7KXK - chains B and I of the 9 polymer chains in the assembly; structure by electron microscopy, 5.00 A resolution (low resolution: residue-level contacts below are approximate; hydrogen-bond / salt-bridge calls are withheld).

Chain B:
Name: Spike glycoprotein
From: Severe acute respiratory syndrome coronavirus 2
Reference sequence: P0DTC2 (SPIKE_SARS2); numbering as in UniProt (aligned over 1-1211)
Chain sequence (1274 residues; row label = number of the first residue in the row):
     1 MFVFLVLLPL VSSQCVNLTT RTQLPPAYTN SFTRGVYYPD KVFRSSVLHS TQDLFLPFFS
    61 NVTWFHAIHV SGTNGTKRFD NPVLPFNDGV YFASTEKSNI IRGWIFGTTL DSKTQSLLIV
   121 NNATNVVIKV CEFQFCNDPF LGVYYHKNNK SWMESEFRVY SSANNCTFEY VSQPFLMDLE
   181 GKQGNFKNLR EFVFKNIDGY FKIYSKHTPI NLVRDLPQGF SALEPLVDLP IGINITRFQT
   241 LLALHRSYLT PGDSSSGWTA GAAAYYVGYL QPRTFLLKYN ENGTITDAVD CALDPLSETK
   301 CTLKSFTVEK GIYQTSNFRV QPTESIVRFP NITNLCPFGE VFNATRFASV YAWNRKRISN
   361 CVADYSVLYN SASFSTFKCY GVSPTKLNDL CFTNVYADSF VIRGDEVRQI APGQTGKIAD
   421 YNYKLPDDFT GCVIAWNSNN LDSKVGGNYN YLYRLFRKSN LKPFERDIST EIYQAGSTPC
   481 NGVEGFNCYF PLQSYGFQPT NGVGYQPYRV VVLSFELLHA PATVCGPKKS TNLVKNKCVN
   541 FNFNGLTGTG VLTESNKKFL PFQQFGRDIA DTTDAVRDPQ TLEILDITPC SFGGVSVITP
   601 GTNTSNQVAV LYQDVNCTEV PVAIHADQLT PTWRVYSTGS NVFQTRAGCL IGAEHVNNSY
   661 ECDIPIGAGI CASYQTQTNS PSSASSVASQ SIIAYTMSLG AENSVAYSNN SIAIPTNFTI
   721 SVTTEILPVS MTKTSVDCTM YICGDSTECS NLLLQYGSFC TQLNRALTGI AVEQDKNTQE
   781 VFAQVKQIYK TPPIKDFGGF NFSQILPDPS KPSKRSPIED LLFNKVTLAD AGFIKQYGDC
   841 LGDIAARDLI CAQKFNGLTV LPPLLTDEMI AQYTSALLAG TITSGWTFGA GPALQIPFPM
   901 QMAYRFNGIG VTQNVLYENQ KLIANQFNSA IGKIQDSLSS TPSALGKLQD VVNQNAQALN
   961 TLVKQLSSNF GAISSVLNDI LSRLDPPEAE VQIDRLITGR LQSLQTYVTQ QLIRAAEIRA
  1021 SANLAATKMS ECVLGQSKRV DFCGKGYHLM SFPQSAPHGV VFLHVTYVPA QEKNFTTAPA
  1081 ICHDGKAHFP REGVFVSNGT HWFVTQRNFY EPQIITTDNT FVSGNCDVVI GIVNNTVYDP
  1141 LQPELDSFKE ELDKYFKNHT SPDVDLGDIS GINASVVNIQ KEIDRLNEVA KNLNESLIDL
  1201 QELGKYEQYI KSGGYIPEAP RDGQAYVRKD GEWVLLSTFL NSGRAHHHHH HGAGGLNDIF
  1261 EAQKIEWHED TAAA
Unresolved in the structure: 1-13, 69-77, 144-151, 178-186, 246-262, 621-639, 677-688, 828-853, 1138-1274
Construct notes: conflict Ser682 (Arg in P0DTC2), Ser683 (Arg in P0DTC2), Ser685 (Arg in P0DTC2), Pro817 (Phe in P0DTC2), Pro892 (Ala in P0DTC2), Pro899 (Ala in P0DTC2), Pro942 (Ala in P0DTC2), Pro986 (Lys in P0DTC2), Pro987 (Val in P0DTC2); expression tag (1212-1274)
Cystine bridges: Cys15-Cys136, Cys131-Cys166, Cys291-Cys301, Cys336-Cys361, Cys379-Cys432, Cys391-Cys525, Cys480-Cys488, Cys538-Cys590, Cys617-Cys649, Cys662-Cys671, Cys738-Cys760, Cys743-Cys749, Cys1032-Cys1043, Cys1082-Cys1126
Covalently attached groups: N-acetylglucosamine (NAG) linked to Asn122, Asn165, Asn282, Asn331, Asn603, Asn657, Asn709, Asn717, Asn801, Asn1074, Asn1134
UniProt features mapped onto this chain:
  - region: Asn280 to Cys301 (Putative superantigen), Arg403 to Asp405 (Integrin-binding motif), Asn448 to Phe456 (Immunodominant HLA epitope recognized by the CD8+), Pro681, Ala684 (Putative superantigen), Ser816 to Tyr837 (Fusion peptide 1), Lys835 to Phe855 (Fusion peptide 2), Asp1163 to Glu1202 (Heptad repeat 2)
  - site: Arg815, Ser816 (Cleavage)
  - glycosylation: Asn17 (N-linked (GlcNAc...) (complex) asparagine), Asn61 (N-linked (GlcNAc...) (hybrid) asparagine), Asn74 (N-linked (GlcNAc...) (complex) asparagine), Asn122 (N-linked (GlcNAc...) (hybrid) asparagine), Asn149 (N-linked (GlcNAc...) (complex) asparagine), Asn165 (N-linked (GlcNAc...) (complex) asparagine), Asn234 (N-linked (GlcNAc...) (high mannose) asparagine), Asn282 (N-linked (GlcNAc...) (complex) asparagine), Thr323 (O-linked (GalNAc) threonine), Ser325 (O-linked (HexNAc...) serine), Asn331 (N-linked (GlcNAc...) (complex) asparagine), Asn343 (N-linked (GlcNAc...) (complex) asparagine), Asn603 (N-linked (GlcNAc...) (hybrid) asparagine), Asn616 (N-linked (GlcNAc...) (complex) asparagine), Asn657 (N-linked (GlcNAc...) (complex) asparagine), Thr676 (O-linked (GlcNAc...) threonine), Thr678 (O-linked (GlcNAc...) threonine), Asn709 (N-linked (GlcNAc...) (high mannose) asparagine), Asn717 (N-linked (GlcNAc...) (hybrid) asparagine), Asn801 (N-linked (GlcNAc...) (hybrid) asparagine) and 6 more in UniProt

Chain I:
Name: Fab 15033-7 heavy chain
From: Homo sapiens
Notes: antibody fragment or engineered binder
Chain sequence (225 residues; row label = number of the first residue in the row; note: 8 numbers in that range are skipped by the numbering (no residue carries them; nothing is unmodelled there)):
     1 EVQLVESGG
    11 GLVQPGGSLR LSCAASGFDL
    35 GGYSMHWVRQ APGKGLEWVA GIYAS
    62 GGATAYADSV K
    74 GRFTISADTS KNTAYLQMNS LRAEDTAVYY CARSYYYGGF GMDYWGQGTL VTVSSASTKG
   134 PSVFPLAPSS KSTSGGTAAL GCLVKDYFPE PVTVSWNSGA LTSGVHTFPA VLQSSGLYSL
   194 SSVVTVPSSS LGTQTYICNV NHKPSNTKVD KKVEPKSCDK
Unresolved in the structure: 232-233
Cystine bridges: Cys23-Cys104, Cys155-Cys211

Interface between chain B and chain I:
Contacting residue pairs - 16 pairs, chain B then chain I:
  Leu455(B) - Phe113(I)
  Phe456(B) - Gly112(I)
  Phe456(B) - Phe113(I)
  Glu484(B) - Tyr57(I)
  Glu484(B) - Tyr109(I)
  Glu484(B) - Tyr110(I)
  Gly485(B) - Tyr110(I)
  Phe486(B) - Tyr110(I)
  Phe486(B) - Gly111(I)
  Tyr489(B) - Tyr109(I)
  Tyr489(B) - Phe113(I)
  Phe490(B) - Tyr109(I)
  Leu492(B) - Tyr109(I)
  Gln493(B) - Tyr108(I)
  Gln493(B) - Tyr109(I)
  Gln493(B) - Phe113(I)

Summary:
9 residues of chain B face 7 of chain I across their interface. Covalently linked N-acetylglucosamine: at
Asn122(B), Asn165(B), Asn282(B), Asn331(B), Asn603(B) and Asn657(B) and 5 more.
Chain B is Spike glycoprotein (Severe acute respiratory syndrome coronavirus 2) and chain I is Fab 15033-7
heavy chain (Homo sapiens); the structure, SARS-CoV-2 spike protein in complex with Fab 15033-7,
2-"up"-1-"down" conformation, was determined by electron microscopy (same publication as 7KLG, 7KLH, 7KMK,
7KML and 7KXJ).
